Entry 4LCJ (X-ray diffraction, 2.86 A resolution); this record covers chains A and B.

[Chain A (and B)]
Protein: C-terminal-binding protein 2
From: Homo sapiens
Notes: chain B of this document is another copy of the same molecule, construct and numbering; everything in this record applies to it too
UniProtKB: P56545 (CTBP2_HUMAN); numbering as in UniProt (aligned over 31-362)
Chain sequence (349 residues; each row starts with the number of its first residue):
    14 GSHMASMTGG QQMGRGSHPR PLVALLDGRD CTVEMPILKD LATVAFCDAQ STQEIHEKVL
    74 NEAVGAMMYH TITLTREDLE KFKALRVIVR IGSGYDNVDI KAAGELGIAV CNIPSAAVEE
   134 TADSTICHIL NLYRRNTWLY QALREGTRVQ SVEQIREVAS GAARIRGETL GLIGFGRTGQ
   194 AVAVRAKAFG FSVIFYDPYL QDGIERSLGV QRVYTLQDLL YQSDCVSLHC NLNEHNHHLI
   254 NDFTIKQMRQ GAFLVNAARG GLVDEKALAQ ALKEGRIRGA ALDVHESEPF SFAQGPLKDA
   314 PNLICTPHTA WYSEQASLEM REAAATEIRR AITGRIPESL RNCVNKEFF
Disordered / not traced: 14-32
Differences from the reference sequence: expression tag (14-30)
Ligand contacts:
  - 4-(methylsulfanyl)-2-oxobutanoic acid (KMT): Tyr82, His83, Arg103, Ile104, Gly105, Ser106, Gly107, Arg272, His321, Trp324
  - NAD (nicotinamide-adenine-dinucleotide): Ser106, Gly107, Asp109, Pro127, Thr134, Ile186, Gly187, Phe188, Gly189, Arg190, Thr191, Gly192, Tyr209, Asp210, Pro211, Tyr212, Leu213, His242, Cys243, Asn244, Asn246, Asn249, Leu252, Ala270, Ala271, Arg272, Asp296, Val297, His321, Ala323, Trp324
Curated features (UniProtKB/Swiss-Prot):
  - active site: Arg272, Glu301, His321 (Proton donor)
  - binding site (NAD(+)): Ser106, Ile186 to Thr191, Asp210, Cys243 to Asn249, Ala270 to Arg272, Asp296, His321 to Trp324
Reported in the primary citation:
  - binding site for 4-(methylsulfanyl)-2-oxobutanoic acid: Arg272

[Chain A / chain B interface]
Contacting residue pairs (125; chain A residue first):
  Gly41(A) with Glu166(B)
  Arg42(A) with Glu166(B), hydrogen bond (backbone-side chain)
  Asp43(A) with Glu166(B), hydrogen bond (backbone-side chain)
  Gln63(A) with Gln163(B)
  Tyr82(A) with Val165(B), hydrophobic; Arg169(B), hydrogen bond
  His83(A) with Ile168(B)
  Thr84(A) with Gln163(B)
  Ala129(A) with Arg177(B), hydrogen bond (backbone-side chain)
  Glu132(A) with Arg179(B), salt bridge
  Glu133(A) with Arg147(B), hydrogen bond (backbone-side chain); Arg177(B), salt bridge
  Asp136(A) with Arg147(B); Ile178(B); Phe202(B)
  Ser137(A) with Arg147(B), hydrogen bond; Asn149(B)
  Ile139(A) with Leu143(B), hydrophobic; Phe202(B), hydrophobic
  Cys140(A) with Leu143(B); Asn144(B), hydrogen bond; Asn149(B)
  His141(A) with Asn149(B), hydrogen bond
  Leu143(A) with Asp136(B); Ile139(B), hydrophobic; Cys140(B), hydrophobic
  Asn144(A) with Cys140(B); Asn144(B), hydrogen bond; Asn149(B)
  Arg147(A) with Glu133(B); Asp136(B); Ser137(B), hydrogen bond; Ala323(B), hydrogen bond (side chain-backbone); Tyr325(B), hydrogen bond (side chain-backbone); Ser326(B)
  Asn149(A) with Ser137(B); Cys140(B); His141(B), hydrogen bond; Asn144(B)
  Thr150(A) with Thr150(B), hydrogen bond; Tyr153(B)
  Leu152(A) with Thr322(B)
  Tyr153(A) with Thr150(B); Gln154(B), hydrogen bond; Phe305(B), hydrophobic; Leu316(B); Cys318(B)
  Gln154(A) with Tyr153(B); Arg157(B)
  Leu156(A) with Phe303(B); Phe305(B), hydrophobic; Cys318(B); Thr319(B); Pro320(B)
  Arg157(A) with Phe305(B)
  Arg161(A) with Pro302(B)
  Val162(A) with Pro302(B); Pro320(B), hydrophobic
  Gln163(A) with Thr84(B); Pro302(B)
  Val165(A) with Tyr82(B), hydrophobic
  Glu166(A) with Gly41(B); Arg42(B), hydrogen bond (side chain-backbone); Asp43(B), hydrogen bond (side chain-backbone)
  Ile168(A) with Pro320(B); His321(B); Trp324(B), hydrophobic
  Arg169(A) with Tyr82(B), hydrogen bond; Tyr325(B); Ser330(B), hydrogen bond; Arg334(B)
  Ala172(A) with Tyr325(B)
  Ala175(A) with Tyr325(B); Ser326(B)
  Ala176(A) with Ser326(B)
  Arg177(A) with Glu133(B), salt bridge; Ser326(B); Gln328(B); Ala329(B); Glu332(B), salt bridge
  Ile178(A) with Asp136(B)
  Arg179(A) with Glu132(B), salt bridge
  Val197(A) with Ala201(B)
  Arg198(A) with Ala201(B); Phe202(B)
  Ala201(A) with Val197(B); Arg198(B)
  Phe202(A) with Asp136(B); Ile139(B), hydrophobic; Arg198(B); Phe202(B), hydrophobic
  Pro302(A) with Arg161(B); Val162(B)
  Phe303(A) with Leu156(B)
  Phe305(A) with Tyr153(B), hydrophobic; Leu156(B); Arg157(B)
  Leu316(A) with Tyr153(B), hydrogen bond (backbone-side chain)
  Ile317(A) with Tyr153(B), hydrophobic
  Cys318(A) with Tyr153(B); Leu156(B)
  Thr319(A) with Asn149(B); Leu152(B); Leu156(B)
  Pro320(A) with Leu156(B); Val162(B), hydrophobic
  His321(A) with Ile168(B)
  Thr322(A) with Leu152(B)
  Ala323(A) with Arg147(B), hydrogen bond (backbone-side chain)
  Trp324(A) with Ile168(B), hydrophobic
  Tyr325(A) with Arg147(B), hydrogen bond (backbone-side chain); Arg169(B); Ala172(B); Ala175(B)
  Ser326(A) with Arg147(B); Ala175(B); Ala176(B); Arg177(B)
  Glu327(A) with Ala175(B)
  Gln328(A) with Ala176(B); Arg177(B), hydrogen bond (side chain-backbone)
  Ala329(A) with Arg177(B)
  Ser330(A) with Arg169(B), hydrogen bond
  Glu332(A) with Arg177(B), salt bridge
  Arg334(A) with Arg169(B)
Also at the interface, not in a pair above, chain A (66 interface residues in all): Trp151, Glu158, Val171, Ser173
Also at the interface, not in a pair above, chain B (64 interface residues in all): Gln63, His83, Trp151, Val171, Ser173, Ile317, Glu327

[In short]
Chain A and chain B form an interface of 66 and 64 residues respectively; the contacts include 24 hydrogen
bonds and 6 salt bridges. Polar pairs include Glu132(A)-Arg179(B), Glu133(A)-Arg177(B) and
Arg177(A)-Glu332(B). Bound to chain A: NAD and 4-(methylsulfanyl)-2-oxobutanoic acid. From the paper: a
binding site for 4-(methylsulfanyl)-2-oxobutanoic acid at Arg272(A).
Chain A and chain B are both C-terminal-binding protein 2 (Homo sapiens); the structure, CtBP2 in complex with
substrate MTOB, was determined by X-ray diffraction together with 4LCE from the same study.
